5T0Z - chains B and D of the 4 polymer chains in the assembly; structure by X-ray diffraction, 2.25 A resolution.

# Chain B (and D)
Name: Lipoprotein, putative
From: Geobacter metallireducens
Notes: chain D of this document is another copy of the same molecule, construct and numbering; everything in this record applies to it too
UniProtKB: Q39U79 (Q39U79_GEOMG); residues 22-183 here correspond to UniProt positions 18-179 (UniProt number = residue number - 4)
Sequence (183 residues; each row starts with the number of its first residue):
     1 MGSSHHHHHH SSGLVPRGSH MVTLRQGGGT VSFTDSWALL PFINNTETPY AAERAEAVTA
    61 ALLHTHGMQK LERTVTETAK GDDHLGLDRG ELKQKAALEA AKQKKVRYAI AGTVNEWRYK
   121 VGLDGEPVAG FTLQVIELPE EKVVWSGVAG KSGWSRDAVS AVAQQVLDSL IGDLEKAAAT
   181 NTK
Not modelled in the structure: 1-11, 78-88, 181-183 (chain D: 1-11, 76-87, 179-183)
Construct notes: initiating methionine (1); expression tag (2-21)

# Interface between chain B and chain D
Contacting residue pairs (6):
  H20(B) - H20(D)
  V22(B) - V22(D)  hydrophobic
  V22(B) - V148(D)  hydrophobic
  Q26(B) - Q134(D)
  Q134(B) - Q26(D)  hydrogen bond
  V148(B) - V22(D)  hydrophobic
Interface residues without a listed pair, chain D (6 interface residues in all): L24

# Overview
5 residues of chain B and 6 residues of chain D are in contact, with 1 hydrogen bond. The hydrogen-bonded pair
is Q134(B)-Q26(D).
Both chains are Lipoprotein, putative (Geobacter metallireducens). Entry 5T0Z (PelC from Geobacter
metallireducens) was determined by X-ray diffraction, deposited together with 5T10 and 5T11.
